Entry 7BTY (electron microscopy, 3.20 A resolution); this record covers chains B and C of the 4 polymer chains in the assembly.

# Chain B
Protein: Sorting assembly machinery 35 kDa subunit
Source organism: Saccharomyces cerevisiae
UniProtKB: P14693 (SAM35_YEAST); numbering as in UniProt (aligned over 1-329)
Sequence (329 residues; numbered 1 to 329; the number before each row is that of its first residue):
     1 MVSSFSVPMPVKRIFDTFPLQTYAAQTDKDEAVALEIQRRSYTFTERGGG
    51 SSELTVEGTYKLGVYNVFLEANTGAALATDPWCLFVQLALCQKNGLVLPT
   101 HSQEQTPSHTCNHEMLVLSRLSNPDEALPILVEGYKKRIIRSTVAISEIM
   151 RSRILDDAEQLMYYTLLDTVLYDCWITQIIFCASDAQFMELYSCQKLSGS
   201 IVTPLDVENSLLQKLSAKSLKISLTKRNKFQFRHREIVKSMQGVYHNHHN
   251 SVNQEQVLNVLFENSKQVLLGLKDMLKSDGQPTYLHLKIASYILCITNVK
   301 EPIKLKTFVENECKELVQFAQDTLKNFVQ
Disordered / not traced: 1-15, 47-53, 102-109

# Chain C
Protein: Sorting assembly machinery 37 kDa subunit
Source organism: Saccharomyces cerevisiae
UniProtKB: P50110 (SAM37_YEAST); residues 1-327 here = UniProt positions 1-327
Sequence (327 residues; numbered 1 to 327; the number before each row is that of its first residue):
     1 MVKGSVHLWGKDGKASLISVDSIALVWFIKLCTSEEAKSMVAGLQIVFSN
    51 NTDLSSDGKLPVLILDNGTKVSGYVNIVQFLHKNICTSKYEKGTDYEEDL
   101 AIVRKKDRLLEYSLLNYVDVEISRLTDYQLFLNTKNYNEYTKKLFSKLLY
   151 FPMWYNTPLQLRSQARENCEEIIGSLTLEDDEEFVESKAMESASQLAQSK
   201 TFKIAHKNKIKGKQELQQVKYNLQFDNRLQSCVSNWLAARKKLDDSVILS
   251 SDLLFLANLYVQLGLPDGNRIRSKLEQTFGSELLNSMSNKIDDFVHRPSN
   301 NLEQRDPQFREQGNVVMSLYNLACKYI
Disordered / not traced: 1, 89-96, 175-185

# How chain B and chain C interact
Contacting residue pairs (52; chain B residue first):
  Val144(B) with Glu171(C)
  Ala158(B) with Asn235(C); Ala238(C), hydrophobic; Ala239(C)
  Glu159(B) with Leu110(C); Lys242(C)
  Leu161(B) with Asn235(C)
  Met162(B) with Ser113(C); Leu114(C), hydrophobic; Tyr117(C), hydrophobic; Asn235(C); Ala239(C), hydrophobic
  Tyr163(B) with Leu109(C), hydrophobic; Leu110(C); Ser113(C)
  Thr165(B) with Asn116(C), hydrogen bond (backbone-side chain); Val120(C)
  Leu166(B) with Leu109(C), hydrophobic; Tyr112(C); Ser113(C); Asn116(C)
  Thr169(B) with Asn116(C), hydrogen bond
  Val170(B) with Tyr112(C); Asn116(C)
  Lys229(B) with Arg124(C); Asn168(C)
  Phe232(B) with Glu167(C)
  Arg235(B) with Gln164(C), hydrogen bond (side chain-backbone); Glu167(C), salt bridge
  Glu236(B) with Asp57(C)
  Tyr245(B) with Tyr326(C), hydrogen bond (side chain-backbone)
  Asn247(B) with Cys324(C); Lys325(C), hydrogen bond (side chain-backbone); Tyr326(C); Ile327(C)
  His249(B) with Cys324(C); Lys325(C)
  Asn250(B) with Lys325(C)
  Asn253(B) with Ser56(C); Lys70(C), hydrogen bond
  Gln256(B) with Thr69(C), hydrogen bond; Lys70(C)
  Val257(B) with Ser56(C)
  Val260(B) with Val71(C), hydrophobic
  Asn264(B) with Asn76(C), hydrogen bond; Tyr112(C), hydrogen bond
  Gln267(B) with Gln79(C), hydrogen bond
  Val268(B) with Leu109(C); Tyr112(C), hydrophobic
  Gly271(B) with Leu109(C)
  Leu272(B) with Leu109(C)
  Met275(B) with Leu109(C), hydrophobic
Other interface residues (no listed pair), chain B (31 interface residues in all): Leu155, His248, Asp274
Other interface residues (no listed pair), chain C (34 interface residues in all): Ser55, Gly58, Gly68, Lys105, Arg108, Trp236

# Summary
The interface between chain B and chain C involves 31 residues on one side and 34 on the other; the contacts
include 10 hydrogen bonds and 1 salt bridge. Among the polar pairs are Arg235(B)-Glu167(C),
Thr165(B)-Asn116(C) and Thr169(B)-Asn116(C).
Chain B is Sorting assembly machinery 35 kDa subunit and chain C is Sorting assembly machinery 37 kDa subunit,
both from Saccharomyces cerevisiae; the structure, The mitochondrial SAM-Mdm10 supercomplex in Nanodisc from
S.cere, was determined by electron microscopy together with 7BTW and 7BTX from the same study.
